Entry 7UZX (electron microscopy, 3.49 A resolution); this record covers chains C and G of the 9 polymer chains in the assembly.

Chain C:
Name: CRISPR system Cms endoribonuclease Csm3
Source organism: Staphylococcus epidermidis RP62A
UniProtKB: Q5HK91 (Q5HK91_STAEQ); residues 1-214 here = UniProt positions 1-214
Sequence (214 residues; numbered 1 to 214; the number before each row is that of its first residue):
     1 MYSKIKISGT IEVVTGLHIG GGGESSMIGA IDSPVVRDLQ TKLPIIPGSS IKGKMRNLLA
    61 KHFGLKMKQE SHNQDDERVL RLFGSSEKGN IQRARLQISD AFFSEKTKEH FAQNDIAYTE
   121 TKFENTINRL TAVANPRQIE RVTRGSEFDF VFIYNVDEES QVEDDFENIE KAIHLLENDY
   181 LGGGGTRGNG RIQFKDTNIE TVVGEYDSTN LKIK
Not modelled in the structure: 1, 24-32

Chain G:
Molecule: Staphylococcus epidermidis RP62A CRISPR RNA: Repeat plus Spacer sequence 2
Source organism: Staphylococcus epidermidis RP62A
Sequence (37 nucleotides; numbered 1 to 37; the number before each row is that of its first residue):
     1 ACGAGAACUA GUAAUAAUUG UCAUUUGCAU ACGUUAC
Not modelled in the structure: 32-37

How chain C and chain G interact:
Residue-residue contacts - 45 pairs, chain C then chain G:
  His18(C) - C22(G)  phosphate contact
  Ile19(C) - U21(G)  phosphate contact
  Ile19(C) - C22(G)  phosphate contact
  Gly20(C) - U21(G)  hydrogen bond to the sugar
  Gly23(C) - U21(G)  hydrogen bond to the sugar
  Ser49(C) - G20(G)  sugar contact
  Ser49(C) - U21(G)  hydrogen bond to the phosphate
  Ser50(C) - G20(G)  hydrogen bond to the phosphate
  Ser50(C) - U21(G)  hydrogen bond to the phosphate
  Lys52(C) - U18(G)  phosphate contact
  Lys52(C) - U19(G)  salt bridge to the phosphate
  Gly53(C) - G20(G)  phosphate contact
  Lys54(C) - G20(G)  hydrogen bond to the base
  Arg56(C) - U18(G)  phosphate contact
  Arg56(C) - U19(G)  salt bridge to the phosphate
  Asn57(C) - G20(G)  hydrogen bond to the base
  Phe83(C) - U18(G)  sugar contact
  Gly84(C) - U18(G)  sugar contact
  Ser85(C) - A17(G)  hydrogen bond to the sugar
  Ser85(C) - U18(G)  sugar contact
  Ser86(C) - A17(G)  sugar contact
  Glu87(C) - A17(G)  base contact
  Glu87(C) - U18(G)  sugar contact
  Ala94(C) - U18(G)  phosphate contact
  Phe123(C) - G27(G)  base contact
  Glu124(C) - G27(G)  phosphate contact
  Asn125(C) - U25(G)  sugar contact
  Asn125(C) - U26(G)  sugar contact
  Asn125(C) - G27(G)  hydrogen bond to the phosphate
  Asn125(C) - C28(G)  sugar contact
  Thr126(C) - U25(G)  base contact
  Ala134(C) - G27(G)  base contact
  Ala134(C) - C28(G)  base contact
  Pro136(C) - G27(G)  base contact
  Arg137(C) - U25(G)  hydrogen bond to the base
  Tyr180(C) - A23(G)  phosphate contact
  Gly182(C) - G20(G)  hydrogen bond to the base
  Gly182(C) - C22(G)  sugar contact
  Gly183(C) - C22(G)  sugar contact
  Gly183(C) - A23(G)  phosphate contact
  Gly184(C) - A23(G)  hydrogen bond to the phosphate
  Gly185(C) - A23(G)  phosphate contact
  Thr186(C) - U24(G)  hydrogen bond to the phosphate
  Arg187(C) - U24(G)  salt bridge to the phosphate
  Arg187(C) - U25(G)  salt bridge to the phosphate
Other interface residues (no listed pair), chain C (33 interface residues in all): Gln92, Ile127

Overview:
Chain C and chain G form an interface of 33 and 12 residues respectively, with 13 hydrogen bonds and 4 salt
bridges. Among the polar pairs are Lys54(C)-G20(G), Asn57(C)-G20(G) and Arg137(C)-U25(G).
Here chain C is CRISPR system Cms endoribonuclease Csm3 and chain G is Staphylococcus epidermidis RP62A CRISPR
RNA: Repeat plus Spacer sequence 2, both from Staphylococcus epidermidis RP62A. Entry 7UZX (Staphylococcus
epidermidis RP62a CRISPR effector subcomplex with non-self target RNA bound) was determined by electron
microscopy together with 7UZW, 7UZY, 7UZZ, 7V00, 7V01 and 7V02 from the same study.
